PDB entry 6EVY | electron microscopy, 4.40 A resolution (low resolution: residue-level contacts below are approximate; hydrogen-bond / salt-bridge calls are withheld) | chains E and F of the 12 polymer chains in the assembly

[Chain E]
Name: Tubulin alpha-1B chain
Source organism: Sus scrofa
UniProtKB: Q2XVP4 (TBA1B_PIG); numbering as in UniProt (aligned over 1-451)
Chain sequence (451 residues; numbered 1 to 451; the number before each row is that of its first residue):
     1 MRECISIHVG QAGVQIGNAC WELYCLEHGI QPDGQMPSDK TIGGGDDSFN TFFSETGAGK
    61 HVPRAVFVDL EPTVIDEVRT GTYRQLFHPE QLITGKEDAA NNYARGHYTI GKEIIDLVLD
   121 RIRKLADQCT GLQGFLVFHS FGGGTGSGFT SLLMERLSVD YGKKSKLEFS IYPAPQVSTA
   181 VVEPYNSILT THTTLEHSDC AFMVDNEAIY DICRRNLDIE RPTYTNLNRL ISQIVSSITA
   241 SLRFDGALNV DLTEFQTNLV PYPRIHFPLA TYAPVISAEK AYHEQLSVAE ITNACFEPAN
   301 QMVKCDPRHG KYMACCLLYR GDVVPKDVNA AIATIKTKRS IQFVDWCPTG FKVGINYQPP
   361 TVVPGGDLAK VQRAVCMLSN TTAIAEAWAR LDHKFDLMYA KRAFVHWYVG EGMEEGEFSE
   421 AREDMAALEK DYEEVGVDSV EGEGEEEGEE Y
Unresolved in the structure: 38-46, 442-451
Bound ions: Mg2+: E71 (together with GTP)
Ligand contacts:
  - GTP-gamma-S (GSP; 5'-guanosine-diphosphate-monothiophosphate): L248, N249, D251, E254
  - GTP (guanosine-5'-triphosphate): G10, Q11, A12, Q15, I16, D69, E71, D98, A99, A100, N101, S140, G142, G143, G144, T145, G146, I171, T179, E183, N206, Y224, L227, N228, I231
UniProt features mapped onto this chain:
  - motif: M1 to C4 (MREC motif)
  - active site: E254
  - binding site (GTP): G10, Q11, A12, Q15, E71, A99, S140, G143, G144, T145, G146, T179, E183, N206, Y224, N228, L252
  - binding site (Mg(2+)): E71
  - site: Y451 (Involved in polymerization)
  - modified residue: K40 (N6,N6,N6-trimethyllysine), S48 (Phosphoserine), S232 (Phosphoserine), Y282 (3'-nitrotyrosine), R339 (Omega-N-methylarginine), S439 (Phosphoserine), E443 (5-glutamyl polyglutamate), E445 (5-glutamyl polyglutamate), Y451 (3'-nitrotyrosine)
  - cross-link (Glycyl lysine isopeptide (Lys-Gly)): K326 (interchain with G-Cter in ubiquitin), K370 (interchain with G-Cter in ubiquitin)

[Chain F]
Name: Tubulin beta chain
Source organism: Sus scrofa
UniProtKB: P02554 (TBB_PIG); numbering as in UniProt (aligned over 1-445)
Chain sequence (445 residues; each row starts with the number of its first residue):
     1 MREIVHIQAG QCGNQIGAKF WEVISDEHGI DPTGSYHGDS DLQLERINVY YNEAAGNKYV
    61 PRAILVDLEP GTMDSVRSGP FGQIFRPDNF VFGQSGAGNN WAKGHYTEGA ELVDSVLDVV
   121 RKESESCDCL QGFQLTHSLG GGTGSGMGTL LISKIREEYP DRIMNTFSVV PSPKVSDTVV
   181 EPYNATLSVH QLVENTDETY CIDNEALYDI CFRTLKLTTP TYGDLNHLVS ATMSGVTTCL
   241 RFPGQLNADL RKLAVNMVPF PRLHFFMPGF APLTSRGSQQ YRALTVPELT QQMFDAKNMM
   301 AACDPRHGRY LTVAAVFRGR MSMKEVDEQM LNVQNKNSSY FVEWIPNNVK TAVCDIPPRG
   361 LKMSATFIGN STAIQELFKR ISEQFTAMFR RKAFLHWYTG EGMDEMEFTE AESNMNDLVS
   421 EYQQYQDATA DEQGEFEEEG EEDEA
Unresolved in the structure: 430-445
Ligand contacts:
  - GTP-gamma-S (GSP; 5'-guanosine-diphosphate-monothiophosphate): G10, Q11, C12, Q15, I16, E69, A97, N99, S138, G140, G141, G142, T143, G144, V169, D177, N204, Y222, N226
  - GTP (guanosine-5'-triphosphate): Q245, L246, K252
UniProt features mapped onto this chain:
  - motif: M1 to I4 (MREI motif)
  - binding site (GTP): Q11, E69, S138, G142, T143, G144, N204, N226
  - binding site (Mg(2+)): E69
  - modified residue: S40 (Phosphoserine), K58 (N6-acetyllysine), S172 (Phosphoserine), T285 (Phosphothreonine), T290 (Phosphothreonine), R318 (Omega-N-methylarginine), E438 (5-glutamyl polyglutamate)
  - cross-link (Glycyl lysine isopeptide (Lys-Gly)): K58 (interchain with G-Cter in ubiquitin), K324 (interchain with G-Cter in ubiquitin)
  - natural variant: H37 (H37V: In 2nd form), N48 (N48S: In 2nd form), A55 to N57 (sequence variant, change not given here; In 2nd form), S275 (S275A: In 2nd form)

[Chain E / chain F interface]
Contacting residue pairs (61):
  M1(E) with Q94(F)
  R2(E) with E69(F); P70(F)
  D245(E) with S75(F)
  G246(E) with Q11(F)
  A247(E) with Q11(F); Q15(F)
  L248(E) with Q11(F); D177(F)
  N249(E) with Q11(F); T72(F)
  T253(E) with G98(F); K103(F)
  E254(E) with G98(F); N99(F)
  Q256(E) with W397(F)
  T257(E) with G98(F); N99(F); F394(F)
  N258(E) with N99(F); V179(F)
  V260(E) with F394(F); W397(F)
  P261(E) with A393(F); F394(F)
  Y262(E) with R391(F); K392(F); A393(F); H396(F)
  P263(E) with H396(F)
  V324(E) with T219(F)
  P325(E) with Y208(F); P220(F); Y222(F)
  K326(E) with Y208(F); F212(F); P220(F)
  N329(E) with V175(F); E205(F); Y208(F)
  I332(E) with V175(F)
  K336(E) with K174(F)
  W346(E) with A387(F); M388(F); R391(F); A393(F); F394(F)
  P348(E) with Q384(F)
  T349(E) with S176(F); V179(F); Q384(F)
  G350(E) with V179(F)
  F351(E) with S176(F); D177(F); V179(F)
  K352(E) with N99(F); D177(F)
  V353(E) with D177(F)
  E434(E) with R391(F)
  V435(E) with R391(F)
  V437(E) with R391(F)
Also at the interface, not in a pair above, chain E (39 interface residues in all): K163, L259, A333, C347, D438, S439, V440
Also at the interface, not in a pair above, chain F (37 interface residues in all): G71, T178, V180, P182, T221, R390, E401

[Overview]
The interface between chain E and chain F involves 39 residues on one side and 37 on the other. GTP-gamma-S is
bound between chain E and chain F. Bound to chain E: GTP. Chain F binds GTP.
Here chain E is Tubulin alpha-1B chain and chain F is Tubulin beta chain, both from Sus scrofa. Entry 6EVY
(Cryo-EM structure of GTPgammaS-microtubule co-polymerised with doublecortin) was determined by electron
microscopy together with 6EVX, 6EVW, 6EVZ and 6EW0 from the same study.
